PDB entry 1AZ3 | X-ray diffraction, 2.40 A resolution | chains A and B

== Chain A (and B) ==
Name: Ecorv endonuclease
From: Escherichia coli
Notes: EC 3.1.21.4; chain B of this document is another copy of the same molecule, construct and numbering; everything in this record applies to it too
UniProtKB: P04390 (T2E5_ECOLI); residues 2-245 here correspond to UniProt positions 1-244 (UniProt number = residue number - 1)
Sequence (244 residues; row label = number of the first residue in the row):
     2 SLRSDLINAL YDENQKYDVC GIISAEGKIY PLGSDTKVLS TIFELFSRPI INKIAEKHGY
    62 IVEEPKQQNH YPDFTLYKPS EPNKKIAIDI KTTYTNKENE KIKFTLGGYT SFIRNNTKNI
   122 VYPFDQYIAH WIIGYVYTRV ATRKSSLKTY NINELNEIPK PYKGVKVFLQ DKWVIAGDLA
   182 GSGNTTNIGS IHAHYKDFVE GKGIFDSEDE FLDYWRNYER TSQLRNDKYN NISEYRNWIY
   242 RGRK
Not modelled in the structure: 10-17, 34-40, 97-98, 103, 142-148, 183-187, 218-245 (chain B: 15-18, 37, 142-148, 183-187, 221-228, 242-245)

== Interface between chain A and chain B ==
Pairs across the interface (36; chain A residue first):
  Asp19(A) - Ser25(B)
  Asp19(A) - Ala26(B)  hydrogen bond (backbone-backbone)
  Asp19(A) - Glu27(B)  hydrogen bond (side chain-backbone)
  Val20(A) - Ile23(B)  hydrophobic
  Val20(A) - Ile24(B)
  Val20(A) - Ser25(B)
  Cys21(A) - Ile24(B)  hydrogen bond (backbone-backbone)
  Gly22(A) - Ile23(B)
  Gly22(A) - Ile24(B)  hydrogen bond (backbone-backbone)
  Ile23(A) - Val20(B)  hydrophobic
  Ile23(A) - Gly22(B)
  Ile23(A) - Ile23(B)  hydrophobic
  Ile23(A) - Leu46(B)  hydrophobic
  Ile23(A) - Phe47(B)  hydrophobic
  Ile24(A) - Val20(B)
  Ile24(A) - Cys21(B)  hydrogen bond (backbone-backbone)
  Ile24(A) - Gly22(B)  hydrogen bond (backbone-backbone)
  Ile24(A) - Ile24(B)  hydrophobic
  Ile24(A) - Ile30(B)  hydrophobic
  Ile24(A) - Ile153(B)  hydrophobic
  Ser25(A) - Asp19(B)
  Ser25(A) - Val20(B)
  Ser25(A) - Cys21(B)
  Ser25(A) - Leu156(B)
  Ala26(A) - Asp19(B)  hydrogen bond (backbone-backbone)
  Ala26(A) - Leu156(B)
  Gly28(A) - Leu156(B)
  Ile30(A) - Ile24(B)  hydrophobic
  Tyr31(A) - Phe47(B)  hydrophobic
  Thr42(A) - Val39(B)
  Leu46(A) - Ile23(B)  hydrophobic
  Phe47(A) - Tyr31(B)  hydrophobic
  Arg49(A) - Asp36(B)
  Ile153(A) - Ile24(B)  hydrophobic
  Ile153(A) - Ile153(B)  hydrophobic
  Leu156(A) - Ala26(B)
Also at the interface, not in a pair above, chain A (21 interface residues in all): Pro32, Leu33, Ile43, Asn157
Also at the interface, not in a pair above, chain B (22 interface residues in all): Leu33, Lys38, Ile43, Pro50, Asn157

== In short ==
21 residues of chain A and 22 residues of chain B are in contact, with 7 hydrogen bonds. Polar contacts
include Asp19(A)-Glu27(B), Asp19(A)-Ala26(B) and Cys21(A)-Ile24(B).
Both chains are Ecorv endonuclease (Escherichia coli). Entry 1AZ3 (Ecorv endonuclease, unliganded, form B) was
determined by X-ray diffraction together with 1AZ0 and 1AZ4 from the same study.
